Entry 8G09 (electron microscopy, 3.10 A resolution); this record covers chains B and D of the 20 polymer chains in the assembly.

Chain B:
Name: ATP synthase subunit alpha
From: Mycolicibacterium smegmatis MC2 155
Notes: EC 7.1.2.2
UniProt: A0R202 (ATPA_MYCS2); residues 1-548 here = UniProt positions 1-548
Amino-acid sequence (548 residues; row label = number of the first residue in the row):
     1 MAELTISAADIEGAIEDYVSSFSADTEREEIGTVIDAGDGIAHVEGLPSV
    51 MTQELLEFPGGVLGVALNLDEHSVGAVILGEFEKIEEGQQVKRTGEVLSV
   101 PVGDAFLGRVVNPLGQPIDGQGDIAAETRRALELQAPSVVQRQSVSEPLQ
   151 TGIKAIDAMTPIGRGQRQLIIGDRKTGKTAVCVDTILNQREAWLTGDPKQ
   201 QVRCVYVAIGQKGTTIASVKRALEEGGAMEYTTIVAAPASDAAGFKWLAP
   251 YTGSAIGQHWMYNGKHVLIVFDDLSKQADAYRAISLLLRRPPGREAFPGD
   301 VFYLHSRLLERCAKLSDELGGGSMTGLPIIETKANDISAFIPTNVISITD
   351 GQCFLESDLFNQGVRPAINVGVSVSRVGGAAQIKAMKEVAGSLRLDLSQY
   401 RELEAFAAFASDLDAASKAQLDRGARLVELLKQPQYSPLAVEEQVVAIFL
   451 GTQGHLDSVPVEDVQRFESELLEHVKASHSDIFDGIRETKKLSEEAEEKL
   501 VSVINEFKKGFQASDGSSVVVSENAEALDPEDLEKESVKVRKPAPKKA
Not modelled in the structure: 1-8, 23-28, 516-532, 546-548
Residues lining bound ligands: ATP (adenosine-5'-triphosphate): Asp-173, Arg-174, Lys-175, Thr-176, Gly-177, Lys-178, Thr-179, Ala-180, Arg-365, Pro-366, Gln-433, Pro-434, Gln-435

Chain D:
Name: ATP synthase subunit beta
From: Mycolicibacterium smegmatis MC2 155
Notes: EC 7.1.2.2
UniProt: A0R200 (ATPB_MYCS2); residue numbers follow UniProt; this construct covers 1-475
Amino-acid sequence (475 residues; row label = number of the first residue in the row):
     1 MTATAEKTAGRVVRITGPVVDVEFPRGSVPELFNALHAEITFGALAKTLT
    51 LEVAQHLGDSLVRCISMQPTDGLVRGVEVTDTGASISVPVGDGVKGHVFN
   101 ALGDCLDDPGYGKDFEHWSIHRKPPAFSDLEPRTEMLETGLKVVDLLTPY
   151 VRGGKIALFGGAGVGKTVLIQEMINRIARNFGGTSVFAGVGERTREGNDL
   201 WVELADANVLKDTALVFGQMDEPPGTRMRVALSALTMAEFFRDEQGQDVL
   251 LFIDNIFRFTQAGSEVSTLLGRMPSAVGYQPTLADEMGELQERITSTRGR
   301 SITSMQAVYVPADDYTDPAPATTFAHLDATTELSRAVFSKGIFPAVDPLA
   351 SSSTILDPAIVGDEHYRVAQEVIRILQRYKDLQDIIAILGIDELSEEDKQ
   401 LVNRARRIERFLSQNMMAAEQFTGQPGSTVPLKETIEAFDKLTKGEFDHL
   451 PEQAFFLIGGLDDLAKKAESLGAKL
Not modelled in the structure: 1-7, 472-475
Residues lining bound ligands: ATP: Gly-161, Ala-162, Gly-163, Val-164, Gly-165, Lys-166, Thr-167, Val-168, Ala-419

How chain B and chain D interact:
Contacting residue pairs (9; chain B residue first):
  Ile-35(B) / Leu-57(D)
  Ile-35(B) / Gly-58(D)  hydrogen bond (backbone-backbone)
  Asp-36(B) / His-56(D)
  Ala-37(B) / Gln-55(D)
  Ala-37(B) / His-56(D)  hydrogen bond (backbone-backbone)
  Ile-118(B) / Ser-128(D)
  Ala-283(B) / Pro-281(D)
  Glu-295(B) / Ala-276(D)
  Asn-361(B) / Arg-374(D)
Also at the interface, not in a pair above, chain B (15 interface residues in all): Gly-38, Glu-83, Asp-119, Lys-212, Thr-214, Ala-239, Ser-240, Leu-286
Also at the interface, not in a pair above, chain D (17 interface residues in all): Leu-32, Ala-54, Pro-132, Met-273, Ala-284, Gly-288, Glu-289, Ala-325, Ile-373

Overview:
The interface between chain B and chain D involves 15 residues on one side and 17 on the other, with 2
hydrogen bonds. Backbone hydrogen bonds pair Ile-35(B)/Gly-58(D) and Ala-37(B)/His-56(D). Chain B binds ATP.
Chain D binds ATP.
Here chain B is ATP synthase subunit alpha and chain D is ATP synthase subunit beta, both from
Mycolicibacterium smegmatis MC2 155. Entry 8G09 (Cryo-EM structure of SQ31f-bound Mycobacterium smegmatis ATP
synthase rotational state 2 (backbone model)) was determined by electron microscopy, deposited together with
8G07, 8G08, 8G0A, 8G0B, 8G0C, 8G0D and 8G0E.
